4FLJ - chain A; structure by X-ray diffraction, 1.74 A resolution.

[Chain A]
Protein: Methionine aminopeptidase 1
From: Homo sapiens
Notes: EC 3.4.11.18
UniProt: P53582 (AMPM1_HUMAN); residues 90-395 here correspond to UniProt positions 81-386 (UniProt number = residue number - 9)
Chain sequence (326 residues; numbered 89 to 414; the number before each row is that of its first residue):
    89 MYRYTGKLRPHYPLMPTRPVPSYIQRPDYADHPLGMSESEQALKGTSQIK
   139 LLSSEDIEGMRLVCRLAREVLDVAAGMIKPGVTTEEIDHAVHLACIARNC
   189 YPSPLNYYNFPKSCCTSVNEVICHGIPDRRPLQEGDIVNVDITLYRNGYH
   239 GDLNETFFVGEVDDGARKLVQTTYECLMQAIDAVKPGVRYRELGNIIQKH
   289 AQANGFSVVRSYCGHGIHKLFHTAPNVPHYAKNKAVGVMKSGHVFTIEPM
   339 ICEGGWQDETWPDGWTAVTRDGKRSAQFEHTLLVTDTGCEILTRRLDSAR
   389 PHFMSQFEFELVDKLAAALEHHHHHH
Unresolved in the structure: 89, 394-414
Sequence notes: expression tag (89, 396-414)
UniProt features mapped onto this chain:
  - binding site (a protein): His-212, His-310
  - binding site (Zn(2+)): Asp-229, Asp-240, His-303, Glu-336, Glu-367
Bound ions: Na+: Asn-207, Val-209, Ser-363; Mn2+ site 1: Asp-229, Asp-240, Glu-367 (together with Y08); Mn2+ site 2: Asp-240, His-303, Glu-336, Glu-367 (together with Y08)
Small-molecule neighbours: Y08 ((E,2R,3R,4S,5R)-N-[[(3S)-1-cyclopropylcarbonylpiperidin-3-yl]methyl]-2-methoxy-8,8-dimethyl-3,4,5-tris(oxidanyl)non-6-enamide): Glu-128, Pro-192, Tyr-195, Phe-198, Cys-203, Cys-211, His-212, Asp-229, Thr-231, Asp-240, Tyr-300, Cys-301, His-303, Phe-309, His-310, Glu-336, Met-338, Trp-353, Gln-365, Glu-367
What the authors report for this chain:
  - conformationally variable residues: Lys-132 to Thr-134
  - catalytic residues: His-212, His-310 (by similarity / conservation)

[Overview]
Ligands of chain A: compound Y08. Asn-207, Val-209 and Ser-363 form the Na+ site. Asp-229, Asp-240 and Glu-367
form the Mn2+ site 1. UniProt lists protein-binding residues His-212 and His-310 and 5 Zn2+-binding residues.
From the paper: catalytic residues His-212 and His-310; conformational variability at Lys-132.
Chain A is Methionine aminopeptidase 1 (Homo sapiens); the structure, Human MetAP1 with bengamide analog Y08,
in Mn form, was determined by X-ray diffraction (same publication as 4FLI, 4FLK and 4FLL).
